1EHB - chain A; structure by X-ray diffraction, 1.90 A resolution.

# Chain A
Molecule: Protein (cytochrome B5)
Source organism: Bos taurus
Notes: fragment: trypsin-solubilized fragment
UniProt: P00171 (CYB5_BOVIN); residues 3-84 here correspond to UniProt positions 8-89 (UniProt number = residue number + 5)
Amino-acid sequence (82 residues; numbered 3 to 84; the number before each row is that of its first residue):
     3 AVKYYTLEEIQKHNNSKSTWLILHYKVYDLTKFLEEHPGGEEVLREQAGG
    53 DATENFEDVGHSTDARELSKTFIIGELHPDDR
Swiss-Prot annotation at these positions:
  - binding site (heme): H39, H63
  - modified residue (N6-acetyllysine): K5, K14
Ion coordination: heme Fe: H39, H63
Small-molecule neighbours: heme (HEM): L23, L25, Y30, L32, F35, H39, P40, G41, V45, L46, Q49, A54, N57, F58, V61, H63, S64, A67, L70, S71
Reported in the primary citation:
  - heme coordination: H39, H63
  - binding site for heme: V61, S64
  - conformationally variable residues (loop rearrangement, side-chain flip): K5, L9, E11, Q13, N16 to S20, E43, H63, R68
  - contacts within the chain: E10-Q13 (hydrogen bond), R68-S71
  - interface residues: A3, V4, S18, K34, E38

# In short
Ligands of chain A: heme. H39 and H63 coordinate a heme Fe ion. Curated annotation (UniProt) lists
heme-binding residues H39 and H63. The paper reports a binding site for heme at V61 and S64; interface
residues A3, V4 and S18 among others.
Chain A is Protein (cytochrome B5) (Bos taurus); the structure, Crystal structure of recombinant
trypsin-solubilized fragment of cytochrome B5, was determined by X-ray diffraction, deposited together with
1ES1.
